PDB entry 6C1U | X-ray diffraction, 2.30 A resolution | chains A and C of the 4 polymer chains in the assembly

[Chain A]
Molecule: Methyl-CpG-binding domain protein 2
Source organism: Homo sapiens
UniProt: Q9UBB5 (MBD2_HUMAN); residue numbers follow UniProt; this construct covers 143-220
Sequence (79 residues; numbered 142 to 220; the number before each row is that of its first residue):
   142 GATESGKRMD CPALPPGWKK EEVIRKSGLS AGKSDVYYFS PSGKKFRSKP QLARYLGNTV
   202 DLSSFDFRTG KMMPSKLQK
Disordered / not traced: 142-146, 215-220
Construct notes: expression tag (142)
Swiss-Prot annotation at these positions:
  - modified residue: Ser181 (Phosphoserine)
From the paper describing this entry:
  - binding site for the 12-nt DNA strand (chain C): Arg166, Arg188
  - mutagenesis - R166A, R188A (about 4-fold): decreased binding to mCA

[Chain C]
Molecule: 12-nt DNA strand
Sequence (12 nucleotides; row label = number of the first residue in the row):
     1 CGGAGTGTGG GC

[How chain A and chain C interact]
Residue-residue contacts - 14 pairs, chain A then chain C:
  Val164(A) with DG5(C), phosphate contact
  Arg166(A) with DT6(C), phosphate contact; DG7(C), hydrogen bond to the base
  Lys167(A) with DT6(C), hydrogen bond to the phosphate
  Ser168(A) with DT6(C), hydrogen bond to the phosphate
  Gly169(A) with DG7(C), phosphate contact
  Leu170(A) with DG7(C), hydrogen bond to the phosphate
  Ser171(A) with DT6(C), sugar contact; DG7(C), hydrogen bond to the phosphate
  Asp176(A) with DT6(C), base contact
  Tyr178(A) with DT6(C), base contact
  Lys186(A) with DA4(C), salt bridge to the phosphate
  Arg188(A) with DA4(C), salt bridge to the phosphate; DG5(C), hydrogen bond to the base

[Summary]
11 residues of chain A and 4 residues of chain C are in contact; the contacts include 6 hydrogen bonds and 2
salt bridges. Polar contacts include Arg166(A)-DG7(C), Arg188(A)-DG5(C) and Lys167(A)-DT6(C). From the paper:
a binding site for the 12-nt DNA strand (chain C) at Arg166(A) and Arg188(A); R166A and R188A of chain A
reduce binding to mCA.
Here chain A is Methyl-CpG-binding domain protein 2 (Homo sapiens) and chain C is a 12-nt DNA strand. Entry
6C1U (MBD2 in complex with a deoxy-oligonucleotide) was determined by X-ray diffraction (same publication as
6CNP, 6CNQ, 6C1A, 6C1T and 6C1V).
